Entry 9GEL (electron microscopy, 4.86 A resolution (low resolution: residue-level contacts below are approximate; hydrogen-bond / salt-bridge calls are withheld)); this record covers chains L and T of the 8 polymer chains in the assembly.

# Chain L
Molecule: Hexasomal DNA Strand 2
Sequence (152 nucleotides; row label = number of the first residue in the row; numbers below 1 keep their minus sign (DT-81 is residue -81)):
   -81 TGCCGAGGCC GCTCAATTGG TCGTAGACAG CTCTAGCACC GCTTAAACGC ACGTACGCGC
   -21 TGTCCCCCGC GTTTTAACCG CCAAGGGGAT TACTCCCTAG TCTCCAGGCA CGTGTCAGAT
    39 ATATACATCC TGTGCATGTA CTCGGGATAT TG
Disordered / not traced: -81 to -73, 41-70

# Chain T
Protein: Histone H2B type 2-E
From: Homo sapiens
Reference sequence: Q16778 (H2B2E_HUMAN); residues 1-125 here correspond to UniProt positions 2-126 (UniProt number = residue number + 1)
Chain sequence (125 residues; row label = number of the first residue in the row):
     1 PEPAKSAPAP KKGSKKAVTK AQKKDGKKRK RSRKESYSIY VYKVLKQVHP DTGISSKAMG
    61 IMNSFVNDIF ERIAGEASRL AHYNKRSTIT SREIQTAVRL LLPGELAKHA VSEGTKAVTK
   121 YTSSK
Disordered / not traced: 1-31, 124-125
Curated features (UniProtKB/Swiss-Prot):
  - modified residue: Pro1 (N-acetylproline), Glu2 (ADP-ribosyl glutamic acid), Lys5 (N6-(2-hydroxyisobutyryl)lysine), Ser6 (ADP-ribosylserine), Lys11 (N6-(beta-hydroxybutyryl)lysine), Lys12 (N6-(2-hydroxyisobutyryl)lysine), Ser14 (Phosphoserine), Lys15 (N6-acetyllysine), Lys16 (N6-(beta-hydroxybutyryl)lysine), Lys20 (N6-(2-hydroxyisobutyryl)lysine), Lys23 (N6-(2-hydroxyisobutyryl)lysine), Lys24 (N6-(2-hydroxyisobutyryl)lysine), Lys34 (N6-(2-hydroxyisobutyryl)lysine), Glu35 (PolyADP-ribosyl glutamic acid), Ser36 (Phosphoserine), Lys43 (N6-(2-hydroxyisobutyryl)lysine), Lys46 (N6-(2-hydroxyisobutyryl)lysine), Lys57 (N6,N6-dimethyllysine), Arg79 (Dimethylated arginine), Lys85 (N6,N6,N6-trimethyllysine) and 6 more in UniProt
  - glycosylation: Ser112 (O-linked (GlcNAc) serine)
  - cross-link (Glycyl lysine isopeptide (Lys-Gly)): Lys5 (interchain with G-Cter in SUMO2), Lys20 (interchain with G-Cter in SUMO2), Lys34 (interchain with G-Cter in ubiquitin), Lys120 (interchain with G-Cter in ubiquitin)

# Chain L / chain T interface
Contacting residue pairs - 13 pairs, chain L then chain T:
  DC-54(L) - Ile54(T)
  DC-54(L) - Ser55(T)
  DC-54(L) - Ser56(T)
  DA-53(L) - Tyr42(T)
  DA-53(L) - Gly53(T)
  DA-53(L) - Ile54(T)
  DC-45(L) - Arg33(T)
  DA-44(L) - Arg33(T)
  DC-34(L) - Ser87(T)
  DG-33(L) - Arg86(T)
  DG-33(L) - Ser87(T)
  DG-33(L) - Thr88(T)
  DC-32(L) - Arg86(T)
Other interface residues (no listed pair), chain L (8 interface residues in all): DG-52
Other interface residues (no listed pair), chain T (11 interface residues in all): Lys57, Lys85

# Summary
8 residues of chain L and 11 residues of chain T are in contact.
Here chain L is Hexasomal DNA Strand 2 and chain T is Histone H2B type 2-E (Homo sapiens). Entry 9GEL (CryoEM
structure of the human INO80-Hexasome complex) was determined by electron microscopy.
